8UAI - chains D and F of the 6 polymer chains in the assembly; structure by X-ray diffraction, 1.92 A resolution.

Chain D:
Molecule: 11S globulin 1
From: Corylus avellana
Reference sequence: Q8W1C2 (Q8W1C2_CORAV); residues 1-493 here correspond to UniProt positions 23-515 (UniProt number = residue number + 22)
Amino-acid sequence (493 residues; row label = number of the first residue in the row):
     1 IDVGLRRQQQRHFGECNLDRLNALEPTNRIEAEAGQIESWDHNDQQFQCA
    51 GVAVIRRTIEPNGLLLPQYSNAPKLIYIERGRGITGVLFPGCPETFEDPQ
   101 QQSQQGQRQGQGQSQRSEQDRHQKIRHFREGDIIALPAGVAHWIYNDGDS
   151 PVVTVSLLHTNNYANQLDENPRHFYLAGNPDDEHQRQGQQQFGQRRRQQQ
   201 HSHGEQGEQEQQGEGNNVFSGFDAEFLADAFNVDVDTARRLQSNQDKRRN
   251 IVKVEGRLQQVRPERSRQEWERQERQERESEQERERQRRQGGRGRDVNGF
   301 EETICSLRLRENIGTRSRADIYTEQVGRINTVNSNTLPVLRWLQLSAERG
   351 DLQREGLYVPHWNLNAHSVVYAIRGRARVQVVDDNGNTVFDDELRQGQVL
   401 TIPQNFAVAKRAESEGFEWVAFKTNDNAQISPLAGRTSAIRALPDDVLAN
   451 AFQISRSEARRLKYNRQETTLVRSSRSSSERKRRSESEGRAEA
Disordered / not traced: 1-13, 102-118, 187-211, 290-298, 478-493
Cystine bridges: Cys-16/Cys-49, Cys-92/Cys-305
Differences from the reference sequence: conflict Asp-2 (Asn24 in Q8W1C2), His-12 (Tyr34 in Q8W1C2), Gly-35 (Cys57 in Q8W1C2), Lys-74 (Glu96 in Q8W1C2), Ile-144 (Cys166 in Q8W1C2), Gln-260 (Val282 in Q8W1C2), Gly-314 (Cys336 in Q8W1C2), Ser-457 (Glu479 in Q8W1C2)

Chain F:
Molecule: 11S globulin 3
From: Corylus avellana
Amino-acid sequence (493 residues; numbered 1 to 493; the number before each row is that of its first residue):
     1 IDVGLRRQQQRHFGECNLDRLNVVEPTNRITSEGGTVEKWDTNQQQFQCA
    51 GVAAIRRTIEPNSEVQPNYQPAPMLIYIEKGRGLLGVVIPGCAETYESQS
   101 HQQNKGQRASQGQSQREEQDQHQRVHRIREGDILAIPAGVVHWIYNDGDQ
   151 QLVAFAVVNQNNKANQLDEEYRPFLLAGGQPDEHGQQGQGQKGQKQQQQA
   201 HSHGKGQKQQQQAESQNIFSGFDVELLAEAYNIPVDIVRRQQQQDKRGNL
   251 VKLEQQQIKIIRAEQRAQEWERQERQERESEQERERQRRQGGRGRDVNGF
   301 EETICSLRLRENMTTRSQSDIVSRQAGRINIVNQQKLPVLRYLNMSAERG
   351 HLFPDALYVPHWAQNNHRVIYVIRGNAQVQISDDNGNNVFDREIRQGNVF
   401 TIPQFFAAISRAGSEGFEYVSIKTAGNPNKSTLAGRTSVIRAIPADVLAN
   451 SFQISPEEAQRLKHNRGKQTLVLSSSRISERKRRSESEGRAEA
Disordered / not traced: 1-10, 111-112, 118, 185-213, 266-301, 481-493
Cystine bridges: Cys-16/Cys-49, Cys-92/Cys-305

Interface between chain D and chain F:
Residue-residue contacts (133):
  Leu-64(D) / Ser-451(F)
  Leu-66(D) / Ser-451(F)
  Pro-67(D) / Ser-451(F)
  Tyr-69(D) / Trp-362(F)  hydrophobic
  Tyr-69(D) / Phe-405(F)  hydrogen bond (side chain-backbone)
  Ser-70(D) / Phe-405(F)
  Asn-71(D) / Phe-405(F)
  Leu-88(D) / Val-439(F)  hydrophobic
  Leu-88(D) / Ile-443(F)  hydrophobic
  Pro-90(D) / Gln-364(F)
  Pro-90(D) / Lys-430(F)
  Pro-90(D) / Ser-431(F)
  Gly-91(D) / Thr-437(F)
  Glu-94(D) / Arg-441(F)
  Glu-94(D) / Ala-442(F)
  Gln-119(D) / Gln-460(F)  hydrogen bond (backbone-side chain)
  Asp-120(D) / Pro-444(F)
  Asp-120(D) / Ala-445(F)  hydrogen bond (side chain-backbone)
  Asp-120(D) / Gln-460(F)
  Asp-120(D) / Lys-463(F)  salt bridge
  Arg-121(D) / Arg-441(F)
  Arg-121(D) / Lys-463(F)  hydrogen bond (backbone-side chain)
  His-122(D) / Ala-442(F)
  His-122(D) / Ile-443(F)
  His-122(D) / Pro-444(F)
  Gln-123(D) / Ala-442(F)  hydrogen bond (backbone-backbone)
  Gly-139(D) / Trp-362(F)  hydrogen bond (backbone-side chain)
  Gly-139(D) / Gln-364(F)  hydrogen bond (backbone-side chain)
  Gly-139(D) / Phe-405(F)
  Val-140(D) / Gln-364(F)
  Ala-141(D) / Trp-362(F)  hydrophobic
  Trp-143(D) / Pro-444(F)
  Trp-143(D) / Val-447(F)  hydrophobic
  Ala-164(D) / Gln-404(F)  hydrogen bond (backbone-side chain)
  Ala-164(D) / Phe-405(F)
  Asn-165(D) / Gln-404(F)
  Gln-166(D) / Asn-365(F)  hydrogen bond (side chain-backbone)
  Gln-166(D) / His-367(F)  hydrogen bond (backbone-side chain)
  Gln-166(D) / Gln-404(F)  hydrogen bond (backbone-side chain)
  Gln-166(D) / Thr-424(F)  hydrogen bond
  Leu-167(D) / Glu-15(F)
  Leu-167(D) / Cys-16(F)  hydrogen bond (backbone-side chain)
  Leu-167(D) / Pro-403(F)  hydrophobic
  Leu-167(D) / Gln-404(F)
  Leu-167(D) / Phe-405(F)  hydrophobic
  Asp-168(D) / Glu-15(F)
  Asp-168(D) / Asn-17(F)
  Glu-169(D) / Glu-15(F)  hydrogen bond (backbone-side chain)
  Arg-172(D) / Glu-15(F)  hydrogen bond (side chain-backbone)
  Arg-172(D) / Cys-16(F)  hydrogen bond (side chain-backbone)
  Arg-172(D) / Asn-17(F)  hydrogen bond
  Arg-172(D) / Asp-384(F)  salt bridge
  Arg-172(D) / Phe-406(F)
  His-173(D) / Asp-384(F)
  Phe-174(D) / Asp-383(F)
  Phe-174(D) / Asp-384(F)
  Phe-174(D) / Phe-405(F)
  Phe-174(D) / Phe-406(F)  hydrophobic
  Leu-176(D) / Trp-362(F)  hydrophobic
  Leu-176(D) / Leu-433(F)  hydrophobic
  Leu-176(D) / Phe-452(F)
  Ala-177(D) / Ser-451(F)
  Ala-177(D) / Phe-452(F)  hydrophobic
  Gly-178(D) / Ser-451(F)
  Asp-182(D) / Asn-385(F)
  Gly-215(D) / Asn-385(F)
  Gly-215(D) / Gly-386(F)
  Asn-216(D) / Asp-384(F)
  Asn-216(D) / Asn-385(F)
  Asn-216(D) / Gly-386(F)
  Asn-217(D) / Gly-386(F)
  Val-218(D) / Ser-382(F)  hydrogen bond (backbone-side chain)
  Val-218(D) / Asp-383(F)
  Phe-219(D) / Leu-433(F)  hydrophobic
  Phe-219(D) / Phe-452(F)  hydrophobic
  Ser-220(D) / Gly-386(F)
  Gly-221(D) / Ser-382(F)
  Gly-221(D) / Gly-386(F)  hydrogen bond (backbone-backbone)
  Gly-221(D) / Asn-388(F)  hydrogen bond (backbone-side chain)
  Phe-222(D) / Gln-380(F)
  Phe-222(D) / Ser-382(F)
  Phe-222(D) / Ala-407(F)
  Phe-222(D) / Ala-408(F)
  Phe-222(D) / Ile-409(F)  hydrophobic
  Asp-223(D) / Gln-380(F)  hydrogen bond (backbone-side chain)
  Glu-225(D) / Arg-411(F)  salt bridge
  Glu-225(D) / Arg-477(F)  salt bridge
  Phe-226(D) / Gln-378(F)
  Phe-226(D) / Gln-380(F)
  Phe-226(D) / Ile-409(F)  hydrophobic
  Phe-226(D) / Arg-411(F)
  Ala-228(D) / Arg-477(F)
  Asp-229(D) / Leu-357(F)
  Asp-229(D) / Arg-411(F)  salt bridge
  Asp-229(D) / Arg-466(F)  salt bridge
  Asp-229(D) / Ser-475(F)
  Asp-229(D) / Ser-476(F)  hydrogen bond
  Asp-229(D) / Arg-477(F)
  Ala-230(D) / Leu-357(F)
  Ala-230(D) / Pro-360(F)
  Ala-230(D) / Ile-409(F)  hydrophobic
  Ala-230(D) / Arg-466(F)  hydrogen bond (backbone-side chain)
  Ala-230(D) / Leu-473(F)
  Phe-231(D) / Leu-433(F)
  Phe-231(D) / Ala-434(F)  hydrophobic
  Phe-231(D) / Leu-462(F)
  Phe-231(D) / Asn-465(F)
  Asn-232(D) / Asn-465(F)  hydrogen bond (backbone-side chain)
  Asn-232(D) / Arg-466(F)
  Asn-232(D) / Ser-476(F)
  Val-233(D) / Arg-461(F)
  Val-233(D) / Asn-465(F)
  Asp-234(D) / Arg-461(F)
  Val-235(D) / Arg-477(F)
  Thr-237(D) / Glu-458(F)
  Thr-237(D) / Arg-461(F)  hydrogen bond
  Arg-240(D) / Phe-452(F)
  Arg-240(D) / Ile-454(F)
  Leu-241(D) / Phe-452(F)
  Leu-241(D) / Leu-462(F)  hydrophobic
  Ser-243(D) / Phe-452(F)
  Asp-246(D) / Ser-451(F)
  Asp-246(D) / Gln-453(F)
  Arg-248(D) / Asn-450(F)  hydrogen bond (side chain-backbone)
  Arg-248(D) / Ser-451(F)  hydrogen bond (side chain-backbone)
  Arg-248(D) / Gln-453(F)
  Val-254(D) / Asn-450(F)
  Arg-257(D) / Asp-446(F)
  Leu-258(D) / Asp-446(F)
  Leu-258(D) / Val-447(F)  hydrophobic
  Leu-258(D) / Asn-450(F)
  Gln-259(D) / Asp-446(F)  hydrogen bond (backbone-side chain)
  Gln-260(D) / Pro-444(F)
Other interface residues (no listed pair), chain D (67 interface residues in all): Ile-125, Ala-138, Val-252, Lys-253, Glu-255
Other interface residues (no listed pair), chain F (65 interface residues in all): Gly-14, Cys-49, Asn-366, Ile-381, Asn-387, Ser-410, Asn-429, Ser-438, Ile-440, Ser-474

Summary:
Chain D and chain F form an interface of 67 and 65 residues respectively, with 28 hydrogen bonds and 6 salt
bridges. Among the polar pairs are Asp-120(D)/Lys-463(F), Arg-172(D)/Asp-384(F) and Glu-225(D)/Arg-411(F).
Chain D is 11S globulin 1 and chain F is 11S globulin 3, both from Corylus avellana; the structure, Crystal
structure of hetero hexameric hazelnut allergen Cor a 9, was determined by X-ray diffraction.
